PDB entry 9G9O | X-ray diffraction, 2.69 A resolution | chains A and B of the 3 polymer chains in the assembly

[Chain A]
Name: Lipid III flippase
Source organism: Escherichia coli
UniProtKB: P0AAA7 (WZXE_ECOLI); numbering as in UniProt (aligned over 2-416)
Chain sequence (425 residues; each row starts with the number of its first residue; numbering starts at 0):
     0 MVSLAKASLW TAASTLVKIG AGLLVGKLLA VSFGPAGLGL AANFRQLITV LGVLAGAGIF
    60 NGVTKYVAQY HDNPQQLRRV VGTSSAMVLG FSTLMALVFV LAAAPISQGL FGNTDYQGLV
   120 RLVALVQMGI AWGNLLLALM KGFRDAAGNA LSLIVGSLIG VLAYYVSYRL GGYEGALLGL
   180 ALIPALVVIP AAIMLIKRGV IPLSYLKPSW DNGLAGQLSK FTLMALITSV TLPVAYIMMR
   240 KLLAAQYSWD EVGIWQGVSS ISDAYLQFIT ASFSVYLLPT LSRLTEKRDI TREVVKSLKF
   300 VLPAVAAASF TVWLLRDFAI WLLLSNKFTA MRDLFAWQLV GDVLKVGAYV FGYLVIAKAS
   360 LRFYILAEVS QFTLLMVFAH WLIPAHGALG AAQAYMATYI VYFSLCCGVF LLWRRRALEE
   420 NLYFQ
Disordered / not traced: 415-424
Sequence notes: initiating methionine (0); cloning artifact (1); expression tag (417-424)

[Chain B]
Name: NB10 Nanobody
Source organism: Lama glama
Notes: antibody fragment or engineered binder
Chain sequence (140 residues; each row starts with the number of its first residue; numbers below 1 keep their minus sign (Met-1 is residue -1)):
    -1 MAQVQLVESG GGLVQAGGSL GLSCAASGRT FSNYVMAWFR QAPGKEREFV ARISESRGTT
    59 DYADSVKGRF TISRDNAKNT IYLQMNSLNP GDTAVYSCAA TLPAWTGIIG GRRPGNYPYW
   119 GQGTQVTVSS HHHHHHEPEA
Disordered / not traced: -1, 128-138
Disulfide bonds: Cys22-Cys96

[Chain A / chain B interface]
Residue-residue contacts - 29 pairs, chain A then chain B:
  Ser31(A) - Ala102(B)
  Ser31(A) - Trp103(B)
  Phe32(A) - Ala102(B)
  Phe32(A) - Trp103(B)
  Ala35(A) - Tyr117(B)
  Gly36(A) - Trp103(B)
  Asp114(A) - Arg45(B)  salt bridge
  Asp114(A) - Pro112(B)
  Asp114(A) - Gly113(B)
  Asp114(A) - Trp118(B)
  Tyr115(A) - Gly113(B)  hydrogen bond (side chain-backbone)
  Tyr167(A) - Ala102(B)
  Arg168(A) - Ile106(B)
  Leu169(A) - Gly105(B)
  Leu169(A) - Ile106(B)  hydrogen bond (backbone-backbone)
  Leu169(A) - Ile107(B)  hydrogen bond (backbone-backbone)
  Leu169(A) - Gly108(B)
  Gly170(A) - Trp103(B)
  Gly170(A) - Gly108(B)
  Gly170(A) - Asn114(B)
  Gly171(A) - Ala102(B)
  Gly171(A) - Trp103(B)
  Gly171(A) - Asn114(B)
  Tyr172(A) - Trp103(B)  hydrogen bond (backbone-backbone)
  Tyr172(A) - Gly113(B)
  Tyr172(A) - Asn114(B)  hydrogen bond (backbone-side chain)
  Glu173(A) - Arg111(B)
  Glu173(A) - Gly113(B)  hydrogen bond (side chain-backbone)
  Glu173(A) - Asn114(B)
Other interface residues (no listed pair), chain A (15 interface residues in all): Thr113, Gln116
Other interface residues (no listed pair), chain B (15 interface residues in all): Glu44, Thr104

[Summary]
Chain A and chain B each contribute 15 residues to their interface, with 6 hydrogen bonds and 1 salt bridge.
Polar contacts include Asp114(A)-Arg45(B), Tyr115(A)-Gly113(B) and Tyr172(A)-Asn114(B).
Chain A is Lipid III flippase (Escherichia coli) and chain B is NB10 Nanobody (Lama glama); the structure,
Lipid III flippase WzxE with NB10 and NB7 nanobodies in outward-facing conformation - crystal 2, was
determined by X-ray diffraction together with 9G95, 9G97, 9G9M, 9G9N and 9G9P from the same study.
